Entry 9JNU (electron microscopy, 2.50 A resolution); this record covers chains J and K of the 11 polymer chains in the assembly.

Chain J:
Molecule: 146-nt DNA strand
From: Escherichia coli K-12
Sequence (146 nucleotides; numbered 1 to 146; the number before each row is that of its first residue):
     1 ATCGGATGTA TATATCTGAC ACGTGCCTGG AGACTAGGGA GTAATCCCCT TGGCGGTTAA
    61 AACGCGGGGG ACAGCGCGTA CGTGCGTTTA AGCGGTGCTA GAGCTGTCTA CGACCAATTG
   121 AGCGGCCTCG GCACCGGGAT TCTCGA

Chain K:
Molecule: ISWI chromatin-remodeling complex ATPase ISW1
From: Saccharomyces cerevisiae S288C
Notes: EC 3.6.4.-
UniProtKB: P38144 (ISW1_YEAST); residue numbers follow UniProt; this construct covers 69-1129
Chain sequence (1061 residues; row label = number of the first residue in the row):
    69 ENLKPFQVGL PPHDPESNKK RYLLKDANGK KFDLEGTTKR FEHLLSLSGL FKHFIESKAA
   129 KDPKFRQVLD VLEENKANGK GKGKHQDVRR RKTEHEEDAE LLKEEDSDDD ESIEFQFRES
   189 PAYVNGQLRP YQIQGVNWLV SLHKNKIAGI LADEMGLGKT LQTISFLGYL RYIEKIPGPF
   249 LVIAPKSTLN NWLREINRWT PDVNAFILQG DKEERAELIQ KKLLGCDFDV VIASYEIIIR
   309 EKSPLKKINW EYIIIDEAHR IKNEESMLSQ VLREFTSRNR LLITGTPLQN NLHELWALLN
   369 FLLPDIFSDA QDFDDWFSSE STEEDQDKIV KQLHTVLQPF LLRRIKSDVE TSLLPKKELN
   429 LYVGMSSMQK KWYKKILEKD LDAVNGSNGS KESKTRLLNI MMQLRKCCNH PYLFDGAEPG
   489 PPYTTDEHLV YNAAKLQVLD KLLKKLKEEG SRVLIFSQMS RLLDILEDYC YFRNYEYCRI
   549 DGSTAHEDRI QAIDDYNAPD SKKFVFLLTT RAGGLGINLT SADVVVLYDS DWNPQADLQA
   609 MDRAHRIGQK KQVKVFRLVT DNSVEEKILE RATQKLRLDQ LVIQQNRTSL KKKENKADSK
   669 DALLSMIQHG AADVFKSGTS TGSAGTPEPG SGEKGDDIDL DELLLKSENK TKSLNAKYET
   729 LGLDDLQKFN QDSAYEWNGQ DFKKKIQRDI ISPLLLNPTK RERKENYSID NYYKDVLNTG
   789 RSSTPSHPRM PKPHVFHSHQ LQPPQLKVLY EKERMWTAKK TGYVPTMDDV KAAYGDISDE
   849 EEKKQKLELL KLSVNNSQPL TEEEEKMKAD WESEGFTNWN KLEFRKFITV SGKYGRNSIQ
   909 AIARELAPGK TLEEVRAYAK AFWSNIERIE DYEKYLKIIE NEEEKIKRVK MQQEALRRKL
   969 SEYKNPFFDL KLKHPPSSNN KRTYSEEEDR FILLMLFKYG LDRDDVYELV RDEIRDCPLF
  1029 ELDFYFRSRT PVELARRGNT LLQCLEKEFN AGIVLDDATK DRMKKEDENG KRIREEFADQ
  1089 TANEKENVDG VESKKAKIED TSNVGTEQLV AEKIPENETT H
Disordered / not traced: 69-80, 145-178, 388-392, 448-464, 657-1129
Residues lining bound ligands: ADP (adenosine-5'-diphosphate): Gln195, Leu196, Arg197, Gln200, Met223, Gly224, Leu225, Gly226, Lys227, Thr228, Leu229, Glu263, Arg266, Trp267, Asp324, Glu325
UniProt features mapped onto this chain:
  - motif: Asp324 to His327 (DEAH box)
  - binding site (ATP): Asp221 to Thr228
  - modified residue: Thr694 (Phosphothreonine), Ser846 (Phosphoserine)
  - mutagenesis: Lys227 (K227A: Abolishes ATPase activity)

Interface between chain J and chain K:
Pairs across the interface - 28 pairs, chain J then chain K:
  DT50(J) with Asn467(K), phosphate contact; Ile468(K), base contact
  DT51(J) with Ile468(K), sugar contact; Met470(K), base contact
  DG52(J) with Met470(K), sugar contact; Lys474(K), salt bridge to the phosphate
  DG53(J) with Gln526(K), sugar contact; Met527(K), phosphate contact; Ser528(K), hydrogen bond to the phosphate; Arg529(K), hydrogen bond to the phosphate; Thr577(K), phosphate contact
  DC54(J) with Asp549(K), phosphate contact; Gly550(K), hydrogen bond to the phosphate; Thr577(K), hydrogen bond to the phosphate; Arg579(K), sugar contact; Ala580(K), phosphate contact
  DG55(J) with Gly550(K), phosphate contact; Arg557(K), salt bridge to the phosphate; Ala580(K), phosphate contact; Gly581(K), hydrogen bond to the phosphate
  DG56(J) with Lys254(K), phosphate contact; Glu304(K), sugar contact
  DT57(J) with Lys254(K), salt bridge to the phosphate; Arg308(K), sugar contact
  DT58(J) with Asp279(K), phosphate contact; Arg283(K), salt bridge to the phosphate; Arg308(K), salt bridge to the phosphate
  DA59(J) with Lys280(K), salt bridge to the phosphate
Other interface residues (no listed pair), chain K (24 interface residues in all): Ser255, Gln471, Gly582

Summary:
10 residues of chain J face 24 of chain K across their interface; the contacts include 5 hydrogen bonds and 6
salt bridges. Polar pairs include DG53(J)-Ser528(K), DG53(J)-Arg529(K) and DC54(J)-Gly550(K). Bound to chain
K: ADP.
Chain J is a 146-nt DNA strand (Escherichia coli K-12) and chain K is ISWI chromatin-remodeling complex ATPase
ISW1 (Saccharomyces cerevisiae S288C); the structure, Structure of isw1-nucleosome complex in ADP state, was
determined by electron microscopy (same publication as 9JNT, 9JNV, 9JO2, 9JO5, 9LIU and 9LJ2).
